2J9E - chains B and C of the 3 polymer chains in the assembly; structure by X-ray diffraction, 1.62 A resolution.

== Chain B (and C) ==
Protein: Hypothetical nitrogen regulatory pii-like protein MJ0059
From: Methanococcus jannaschii
Notes: chain C of this document is another copy of the same molecule, construct and numbering; everything in this record applies to it too
Reference sequence: Q60381 (Y059_METJA); residues 1-112 here = UniProt positions 1-112
Amino-acid sequence (119 residues; numbered -1 to 117; the number before each row is that of its first residue; numbers below 1 keep their minus sign (Gly-1 is residue -1)):
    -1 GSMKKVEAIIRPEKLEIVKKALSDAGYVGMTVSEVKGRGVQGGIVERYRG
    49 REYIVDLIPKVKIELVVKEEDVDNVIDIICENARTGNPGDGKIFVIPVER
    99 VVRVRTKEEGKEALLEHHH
Ion coordination: Na+ near Glu14 (its only coordinating residue here)
Small-molecule neighbours:
  - ATP (adenosine-5'-triphosphate), molecule 1: Ile7, Lys34, Gly35, Arg36, Gly37, Val38, Gln39, Lys58, Pro86, Gly87, Asp88, Gly89, Lys90, Phe92
  - ATP, molecule 2: Gly27, Met28, Thr29, Glu62, Leu63, Val64, Arg101, Arg103, Ala111, Leu112, His115
Curated features (UniProtKB/Swiss-Prot):
  - binding site (ADP): Thr29, Val64, Asp88 to Lys90, Arg101 to Arg103
  - binding site (ATP): Thr29, Val38, Val64, Pro86 to Lys90, Arg101 to Arg103
  - binding site (2-oxoglutarate): Ile52 to Asp54
Reported in the primary citation:
  - binding site for 2-oxoglutaric acid: Tyr51, Ile52, Val53, Asp54

== Chain B / chain C interface ==
Pairs across the interface - 68 pairs, chain B then chain C:
  Lys3(B) - Glu5(C)  salt bridge
  Lys3(B) - Ile94(C)
  Lys17(B) - Val53(C)  hydrogen bond (side chain-backbone)
  Lys17(B) - Leu55(C)
  Val26(B) - Arg36(C)
  Val26(B) - Gly37(C)
  Val26(B) - Val38(C)
  Val26(B) - Gln39(C)
  Gly27(B) - Arg36(C)
  Gly27(B) - Gly37(C)
  Met28(B) - Gly35(C)
  Met28(B) - Arg36(C)  hydrogen bond (backbone-backbone)
  Thr29(B) - Ile7(C)
  Thr29(B) - Val33(C)
  Thr29(B) - Lys34(C)
  Val30(B) - Val33(C)
  Val30(B) - Lys34(C)  hydrogen bond (backbone-backbone)
  Val30(B) - Leu55(C)  hydrophobic
  Ser31(B) - Val33(C)
  Ser31(B) - Lys34(C)
  Glu32(B) - Lys34(C)  salt bridge
  Glu62(B) - Glu5(C)
  Glu62(B) - Lys60(C)  salt bridge
  Val64(B) - Phe92(C)  hydrophobic
  Ile94(B) - Ile94(C)  hydrophobic
  Pro95(B) - Ile94(C)
  Pro95(B) - Pro95(C)
  Val96(B) - Val93(C)
  Glu97(B) - Lys2(C)  salt bridge
  Glu97(B) - Val93(C)  hydrogen bond (backbone-backbone)
  Glu97(B) - Pro95(C)
  Arg98(B) - Asp71(C)  salt bridge
  Arg98(B) - Ile74(C)
  Arg98(B) - Ile91(C)
  Arg98(B) - Phe92(C)
  Arg98(B) - Val93(C)  hydrogen bond (backbone-backbone)
  Val99(B) - Lys90(C)
  Val99(B) - Ile91(C)
  Val99(B) - Phe92(C)  hydrophobic
  Val100(B) - Lys90(C)
  Val100(B) - Ile91(C)  hydrogen bond (backbone-backbone)
  Arg101(B) - Val38(C)
  Arg101(B) - Gly89(C)
  Val102(B) - Cys78(C)  hydrophobic
  Val102(B) - Ala81(C)  hydrophobic
  Val102(B) - Asp88(C)
  Val102(B) - Gly89(C)  hydrogen bond (backbone-backbone)
  Val102(B) - Lys90(C)
  Val102(B) - Ile91(C)  hydrophobic
  Arg103(B) - Arg82(C)  hydrogen bond (backbone-side chain)
  Arg103(B) - Gly84(C)
  Arg103(B) - Asn85(C)
  Arg103(B) - Asp88(C)
  Lys105(B) - Asp75(C)  salt bridge
  Lys105(B) - Cys78(C)
  Ala111(B) - Lys90(C)  hydrogen bond (backbone-side chain)
  Leu112(B) - Val38(C)
  Leu113(B) - Val38(C)
  Glu114(B) - Val38(C)
  Glu114(B) - Gln39(C)
  His115(B) - Val38(C)
  His115(B) - Gln39(C)  hydrogen bond (backbone-backbone)
  His115(B) - Gly40(C)
  His115(B) - Gly41(C)
  His116(B) - Gly40(C)
  His116(B) - Gly41(C)  hydrogen bond (backbone-backbone)
  His117(B) - Gln39(C)  hydrogen bond
  His117(B) - Gly40(C)  hydrogen bond (side chain-backbone)
Interface residues without a listed pair, chain B (31 interface residues in all): Leu13, Gly24
Interface residues without a listed pair, chain C (33 interface residues in all): Val70, Pro86

== Overview ==
The interface between chain B and chain C involves 31 residues on one side and 33 on the other; the contacts
include 13 hydrogen bonds and 6 salt bridges. Polar contacts include Lys3(B)-Glu5(C), Glu32(B)-Lys34(C) and
Glu62(B)-Lys60(C). Chain B binds ATP. From the paper: a binding site for 2-oxoglutaric acid at Tyr51(B),
Ile52(B) and Val53(B) among others.
Both chains are Hypothetical nitrogen regulatory pii-like protein MJ0059 (Methanococcus jannaschii). Entry
2J9E (Structure of GlnK1 with bound effectors indicates regulatory mechanism for ammonia uptake) was
determined by X-ray diffraction (same publication as 2J9C and 2J9D).
